PDB entry 1EP1 | X-ray diffraction, 2.20 A resolution | chains A and B

== Chain A ==
Protein: Dihydroorotate dehydrogenase B (pyrd subunit)
Source organism: Lactococcus lactis
Notes: EC 1.3.3.1
Reference sequence: P54322 (PYRDB_LACLC); numbering as in UniProt (aligned over 1-311)
Sequence (311 residues; row label = number of the first residue in the row):
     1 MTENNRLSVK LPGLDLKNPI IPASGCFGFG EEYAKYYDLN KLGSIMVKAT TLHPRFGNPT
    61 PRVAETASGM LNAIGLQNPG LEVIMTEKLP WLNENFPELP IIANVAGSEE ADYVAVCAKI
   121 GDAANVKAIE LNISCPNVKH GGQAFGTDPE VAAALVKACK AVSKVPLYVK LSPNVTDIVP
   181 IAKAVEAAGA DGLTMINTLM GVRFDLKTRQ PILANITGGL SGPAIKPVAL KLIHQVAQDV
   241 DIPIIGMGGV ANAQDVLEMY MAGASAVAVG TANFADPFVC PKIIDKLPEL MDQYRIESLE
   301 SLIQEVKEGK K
Not modelled in the structure: 1-2
Sequence notes: conflict A123 (Arg in P54322), D255 (Val in P54322), A266 (Arg in P54322)
Residues lining bound ligands: FMN (flavin mononucleotide): A23, S24, G25, C26, K48, A49, N72, I74, L76, N104, E130, N132, K170, I196, N197, T198, S221, G222, I225, M247, G248, G249, V250, V269, G270, T271, F274

== Chain B ==
Protein: Dihydroorotate dehydrogenase B (pyrk subunit)
Source organism: Lactococcus lactis
Notes: EC 1.3.3.1
Reference sequence: P56968 (PYRK_LACLC); numbering as in UniProt (aligned over 2-262)
Sequence (261 residues; row label = number of the first residue in the row):
     2 SQLQEMMTVV SQREVAYNIF EMVLKGTLVD EMDLPGQFLH LAVPNGAMLL RRPISISSWD
    62 KRAKTCTILY RIGDETTGTY KLSKLESGAK VDVMGPLGNG FPVAEVTSTD KILIIGGGIG
   122 VPPLYELAKQ LEKTGCQMTI LLGFASENVK ILENEFSNLK NVTLKIATDD GSYGTKGHVG
   182 MLMNEIDFEV DALYTCGAPA MLKAVAKKYD QLERLYISME SRMACGIGAC YACVEHDKED
   242 ESHALKVCED GPVFLGKQLS L
Ion coordination: 2Fe-2S cluster Fe: C226, C231, C234, C249
Residues lining bound ligands:
  - FAD (flavin-adenine dinucleotide): F39, M49, L51, R52, R53, P54, I55, S56, L70, Y71, R72, T77, T78, G79, T80, I120, M220, E221, S222, R223, M224, P253
  - 2Fe-2S cluster (FES): M224, A225, C226, G227, G229, A230, C231, Y232, A233, C234, K247, C249

== Interface between chain A and chain B ==
Pairs across the interface (49):
  G28(A) - A230(B)
  E32(A) - I228(B)
  E32(A) - G229(B)
  E32(A) - A230(B)
  E32(A) - K247(B)  salt bridge
  E32(A) - E250(B)
  Y33(A) - C226(B)
  Y33(A) - I228(B)
  Y33(A) - A230(B)  hydrophobic
  Y36(A) - L4(B)  hydrophobic
  Y36(A) - M95(B)
  Y36(A) - L98(B)
  Y36(A) - I228(B)
  K48(A) - Y232(B)
  F56(A) - V235(B)  hydrophobic
  F56(A) - E236(B)
  F56(A) - H237(B)
  F56(A) - A245(B)  hydrophobic
  T60(A) - A233(B)
  T60(A) - V235(B)
  P61(A) - R223(B)
  R62(A) - Y232(B)  hydrogen bond (side chain-backbone)
  R62(A) - A233(B)
  V63(A) - R223(B)
  V63(A) - M224(B)
  V63(A) - A233(B)  hydrophobic
  E65(A) - M49(B)
  E65(A) - L50(B)  hydrogen bond (side chain-backbone)
  E65(A) - L51(B)  hydrogen bond (side chain-backbone)
  E65(A) - R53(B)  salt bridge
  T66(A) - A48(B)
  A67(A) - A48(B)
  S68(A) - A48(B)  hydrogen bond (backbone-backbone)
  S68(A) - L50(B)
  G69(A) - L50(B)
  I74(A) - C231(B)
  I74(A) - A233(B)  hydrophobic
  Q77(A) - Y232(B)
  Q77(A) - V235(B)
  Q77(A) - A245(B)
  I212(A) - R223(B)
  P223(A) - L50(B)
  F274(A) - C226(B)  hydrophobic
  F274(A) - C231(B)  hydrophobic
  A275(A) - L50(B)
  A275(A) - R52(B)  hydrogen bond (backbone-side chain)
  D276(A) - Q5(B)
  P277(A) - M95(B)
  F278(A) - Q5(B)
Other interface residues (no listed pair), chain A (29 interface residues in all): G25, F27, K35, M70, T271
Other interface residues (no listed pair), chain B (27 interface residues in all): G47, A225

== In short ==
The interface between chain A and chain B involves 29 residues on one side and 27 on the other, with 5
hydrogen bonds and 2 salt bridges. Among the polar pairs are E32(A)-K247(B), E65(A)-R53(B) and R62(A)-Y232(B).
Chain A binds flavin mononucleotide.
Chain A is Dihydroorotate dehydrogenase B (pyrd subunit) and chain B is Dihydroorotate dehydrogenase B (pyrk
subunit), both from Lactococcus lactis; the structure, Crystal structure of lactococcus lactis dihydroorotate
dehydrogenase B, was determined by X-ray diffraction together with 1EP2 and 1EP3 from the same study.
